Entry 6J35 (X-ray diffraction, 1.84 A resolution); this record covers chain A.

== Chain A ==
Molecule: Pullulanase
From: Klebsiella pneumoniae
UniProt: W9BQ28 (W9BQ28_KLEPN); residues 32-1083 here correspond to UniProt positions 51-1102 (UniProt number = residue number + 19)
Chain sequence (1053 residues; each row starts with the number of its first residue):
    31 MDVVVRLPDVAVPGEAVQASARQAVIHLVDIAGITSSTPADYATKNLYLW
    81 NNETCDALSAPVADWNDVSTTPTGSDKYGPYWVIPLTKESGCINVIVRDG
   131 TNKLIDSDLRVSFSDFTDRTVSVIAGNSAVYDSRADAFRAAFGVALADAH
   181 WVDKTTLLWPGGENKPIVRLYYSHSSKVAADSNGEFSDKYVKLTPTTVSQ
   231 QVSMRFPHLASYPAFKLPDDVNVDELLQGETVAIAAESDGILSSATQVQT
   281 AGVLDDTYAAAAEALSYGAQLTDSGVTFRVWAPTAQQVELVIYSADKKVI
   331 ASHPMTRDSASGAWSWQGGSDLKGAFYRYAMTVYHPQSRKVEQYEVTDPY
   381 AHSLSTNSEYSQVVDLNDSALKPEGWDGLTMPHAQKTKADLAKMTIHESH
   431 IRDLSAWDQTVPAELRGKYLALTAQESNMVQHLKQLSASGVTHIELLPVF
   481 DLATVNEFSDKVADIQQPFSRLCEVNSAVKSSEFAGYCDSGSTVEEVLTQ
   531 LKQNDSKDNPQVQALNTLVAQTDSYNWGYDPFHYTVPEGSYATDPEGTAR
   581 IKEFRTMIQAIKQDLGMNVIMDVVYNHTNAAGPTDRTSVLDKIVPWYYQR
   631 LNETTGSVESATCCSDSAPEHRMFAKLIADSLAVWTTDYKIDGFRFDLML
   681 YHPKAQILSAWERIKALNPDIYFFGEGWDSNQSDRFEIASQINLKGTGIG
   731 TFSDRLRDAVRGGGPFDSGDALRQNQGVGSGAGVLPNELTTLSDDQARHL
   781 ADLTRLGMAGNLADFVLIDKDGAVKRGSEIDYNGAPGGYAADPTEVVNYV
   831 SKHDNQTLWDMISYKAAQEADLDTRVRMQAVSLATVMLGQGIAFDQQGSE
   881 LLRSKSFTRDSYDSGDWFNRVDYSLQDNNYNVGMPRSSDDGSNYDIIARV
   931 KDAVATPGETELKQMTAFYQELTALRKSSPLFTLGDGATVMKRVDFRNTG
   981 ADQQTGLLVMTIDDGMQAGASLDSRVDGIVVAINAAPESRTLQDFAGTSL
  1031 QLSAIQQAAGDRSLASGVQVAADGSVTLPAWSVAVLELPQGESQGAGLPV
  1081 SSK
Unresolved in the structure: 31
Construct notes: initiating methionine (31); engineered mutation Leu680 (Gly699 in W9BQ28)
Disulfides: Cys85-Cys122, Cys503-Cys518, Cys643-Cys644
Metal / ion sites: Mg2+ site 1: Asp148, Thr150, Asp162; Mg2+ site 2: Asp481, Leu482, Glu487, Glu568; Mg2+ site 3: Ala550, Asp553, Tyr555, Asp893; Mg2+ site 4: Asp994, Ser1001, Asp1003, Val1006, Gln1070

== In short ==
Asp148, Thr150 and Asp162 form the Mg2+ site 1. Asp481, Leu482, Glu487 and Glu568 form the Mg2+ site 2.
Chain A is Pullulanase (Klebsiella pneumoniae); the structure, Crystal structure of ligand-free of PulA-G680L
mutant from Klebsiella pneumoniae, was determined by X-ray diffraction, deposited together with 6J33, 6J34 and
6J4H.
